Entry 5HGH (X-ray diffraction, 2.39 A resolution); this record covers chains A and C of the 3 polymer chains in the assembly.

[Chain A]
Protein: HLA class I histocompatibility antigen, A-24 alpha chain
Source organism: Homo sapiens
UniProtKB: P05534 (1A24_HUMAN); residues 1-274 here correspond to UniProt positions 25-298 (UniProt number = residue number + 24)
Sequence (275 residues; each row starts with the number of its first residue; numbering starts at 0):
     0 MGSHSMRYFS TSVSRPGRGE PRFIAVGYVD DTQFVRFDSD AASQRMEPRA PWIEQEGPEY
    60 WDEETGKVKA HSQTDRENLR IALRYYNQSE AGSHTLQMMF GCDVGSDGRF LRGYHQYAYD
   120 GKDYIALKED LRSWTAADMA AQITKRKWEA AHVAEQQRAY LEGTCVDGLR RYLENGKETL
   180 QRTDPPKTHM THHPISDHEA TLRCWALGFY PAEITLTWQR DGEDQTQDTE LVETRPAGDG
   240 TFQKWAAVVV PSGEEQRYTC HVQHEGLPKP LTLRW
Unresolved in the structure: 0
Construct notes: initiating methionine (0)
Cystine bridges: C101-C164, C203-C259

[Chain C]
Protein: Protein Nef
UniProtKB: P18801 (NEF_HV1ND); residues 1-10 here correspond to UniProt positions 135-144 (UniProt number = residue number + 134)
Sequence (10 residues; each row starts with the number of its first residue):
     1 RYPLTFGWCF

[Interface between chain A and chain C]
Residue-residue contacts (44):
  M5(A) with R1(C)
  Y7(A) with R1(C), hydrogen bond (side chain-backbone); Y2(C), hydrogen bond (side chain-backbone)
  S9(A) with Y2(C)
  F22(A) with Y2(C)
  A24(A) with Y2(C)
  M45(A) with Y2(C), hydrophobic
  E63(A) with R1(C); Y2(C), hydrogen bond (side chain-backbone)
  K66(A) with R1(C); Y2(C), hydrogen bond (side chain-backbone); L4(C)
  V67(A) with Y2(C)
  H70(A) with Y2(C), hydrogen bond; T5(C)
  T73(A) with T5(C)
  N77(A) with W8(C), hydrogen bond (side chain-backbone); C9(C); F10(C), hydrogen bond (side chain-backbone)
  I80(A) with F10(C)
  Y84(A) with F10(C), hydrogen bond (side chain-backbone)
  L95(A) with F10(C), hydrophobic
  M97(A) with W8(C), hydrophobic
  F99(A) with P3(C), hydrophobic; W8(C), hydrophobic
  H114(A) with W8(C)
  Y116(A) with W8(C); F10(C), hydrophobic
  Y123(A) with F10(C), hydrophobic
  T143(A) with F10(C)
  K146(A) with F10(C), hydrogen bond (side chain-backbone)
  W147(A) with G7(C); W8(C); C9(C), hydrogen bond (side chain-backbone)
  V152(A) with G7(C)
  Q156(A) with L4(C), hydrogen bond (side chain-backbone); W8(C)
  Y159(A) with R1(C), hydrogen bond (side chain-backbone); Y2(C), hydrogen bond (side chain-backbone); P3(C), hydrophobic; L4(C), hydrophobic
  G167(A) with R1(C)
  R170(A) with R1(C)
  Y171(A) with R1(C), hydrogen bond (side chain-backbone)
Other interface residues (no listed pair), chain A (32 interface residues in all): Y59, A69, T163
From the paper, about this interface:
  - residue pairs: H70(A)-Y2(C) (hydrogen bond)

[Overview]
Chain A and chain C form an interface of 32 and 9 residues respectively; the contacts include 14 hydrogen
bonds. Polar contacts include Y7(A)-R1(C), Y7(A)-Y2(C) and E63(A)-Y2(C). The paper describes a hydrogen bond
between H70(A) and Y2(C).
Chain A is HLA class I histocompatibility antigen, A-24 alpha chain (Homo sapiens) and chain C is Protein Nef;
the structure, HLA*A2402 complexed with HIV nef138 10mer epitope, was determined by X-ray diffraction together
with 5HGA, 5HGB and 5HGD from the same study.
